PDB entry 1YP0 | X-ray diffraction, 1.50 A resolution | chains A and B

[Chain A]
Protein: nuclear receptor subfamily 5, group A, member 1
From: Mus musculus
Notes: fragment: ligand binding domain (Residues: 223-461)
UniProtKB: P33242 (STF1_MOUSE); residue numbers follow UniProt; this construct covers 223-461
Amino-acid sequence (239 residues; row label = number of the first residue in the row):
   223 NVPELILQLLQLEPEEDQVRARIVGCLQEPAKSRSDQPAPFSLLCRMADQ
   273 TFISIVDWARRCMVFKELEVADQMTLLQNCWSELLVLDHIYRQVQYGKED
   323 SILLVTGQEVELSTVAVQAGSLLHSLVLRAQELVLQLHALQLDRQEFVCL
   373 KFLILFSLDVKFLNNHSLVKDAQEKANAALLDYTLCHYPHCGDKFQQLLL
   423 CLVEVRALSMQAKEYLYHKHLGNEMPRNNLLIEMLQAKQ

[Chain B]
Protein: Nuclear receptor subfamily 0, group B, member 2
Notes: fragment: shp lxxll
UniProtKB: P97947 (P97947_RAT); numbering as in UniProt (aligned over 17-28)
Amino-acid sequence (12 residues; numbered 17 to 28; the number before each row is that of its first residue):
    17 HPTILYTLLSPG

[How chain A and chain B interact]
Residue-residue contacts - 15 pairs, chain A then chain B:
  V278(A) with L25(B), hydrophobic
  R282(A) with L24(B), hydrogen bond (side chain-backbone); L25(B)
  V292(A) with Y22(B), hydrophobic
  Q295(A) with L25(B)
  M296(A) with Y22(B), hydrophobic; L25(B), hydrophobic
  N450(A) with I20(B)
  L452(A) with I20(B), hydrophobic
  E455(A) with T19(B); I20(B), hydrogen bond (side chain-backbone); L21(B), hydrogen bond (side chain-backbone)
  M456(A) with L21(B), hydrophobic
  Q461(A) with T19(B); L21(B)
Other interface residues (no listed pair), chain A (13 interface residues in all): I275, L299, Q300
Other interface residues (no listed pair), chain B (7 interface residues in all): P27

[Summary]
The interface between chain A and chain B involves 13 residues on one side and 7 on the other, with 3 hydrogen
bonds. Polar contacts include R282(A)-L24(B), E455(A)-I20(B) and E455(A)-L21(B).
Chain A is nuclear receptor subfamily 5, group A, member 1 (Mus musculus) and chain B is Nuclear receptor
subfamily 0, group B, member 2; the structure, Structure of the steroidogenic factor-1 ligand binding domain
bound to phospholipid and a SHP peptide motif, was determined by X-ray diffraction.
